PDB entry 6QPH | X-ray diffraction, 3.40 A resolution | chains 1 and 4 of the 11 polymer chains in the assembly

== Chain 1 ==
Molecule: Chlorophyll a-b binding protein, chloroplastic
Source organism: Dunaliella salina
UniProtKB: C1K003 (C1K003_DUNSA); residue numbers follow UniProt; this construct covers 32-226
Sequence (195 residues; numbered 32 to 226; the number before each row is that of its first residue):
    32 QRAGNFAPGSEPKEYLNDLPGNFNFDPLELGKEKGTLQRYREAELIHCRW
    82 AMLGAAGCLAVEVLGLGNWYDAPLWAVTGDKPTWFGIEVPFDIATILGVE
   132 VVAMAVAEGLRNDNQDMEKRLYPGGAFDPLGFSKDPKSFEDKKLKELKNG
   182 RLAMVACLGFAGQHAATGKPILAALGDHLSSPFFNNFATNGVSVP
Differences from the reference sequence: conflict Ala-204 (Glu in C1K003)
Ion coordination: chlorophyll b Mg near Phe-37 (its only coordinating residue here); chlorophyll a Mg near Glu-75 (its only coordinating residue here)
Small-molecule neighbours:
  - beta-carotene (BCR): Trp-81, Trp-115, Ala-134, Met-135, Val-137, Ala-138
  - chlorophyll b (CHL), molecule 1: Asn-36, Phe-37, Ala-38, Pro-39, Phe-56
  - chlorophyll b (CHL), molecule 2: Tyr-101, Pro-104, Leu-105, Ala-107, Val-108, Ile-124, Glu-131
  - chlorophyll a (CLA), molecule 1: Leu-47, Leu-50, Pro-51, Gly-52, Asn-53, Phe-54, Asn-55, Phe-56, Asp-57, Leu-61, Gly-62, Leu-68, Tyr-71, Arg-72, Ala-74, Glu-75, His-78, Arg-182, Met-185, Val-186
  - chlorophyll a (CLA), molecule 2: Arg-70, Tyr-71, Ala-74, His-78
  - chlorophyll a (CLA), molecule 3: Arg-70, Glu-73, Ala-74, Ile-77, His-78, Trp-81, Glu-131, Met-135, Glu-139, Arg-142, Asn-143
  - chlorophyll a (CLA), molecule 4: Ile-77, Arg-80, Trp-81, Ala-138, Leu-141, Arg-142, Asn-145, Lys-150, Arg-151, Pro-154, Phe-158
  - chlorophyll a (CLA), molecule 5: Arg-80, Trp-81, Met-83, Leu-84, Leu-152, Tyr-153, Pro-154, Gly-155, Phe-158, Asp-159, Phe-163, Ser-164, Phe-170, Lys-173, Lys-174, Lys-176, Glu-177, Asn-180
  - chlorophyll a (CLA), molecule 6: Trp-81, Leu-84, Ala-87, Gly-88, Ala-91, Val-92, Leu-97, Asp-102, Ala-103, Pro-104, Thr-114, Trp-115, Phe-116
  - chlorophyll a (CLA), molecule 7: Leu-90, Lys-176, Asn-180
  - chlorophyll a (CLA), molecule 8: Pro-104, Trp-106, Pro-113, Val-120, Phe-122, Ile-127, Val-130, Glu-131, Ala-134, Met-135
  - chlorophyll a (CLA), molecule 9: Lys-176, Lys-179, Asn-180, Leu-183
  - chlorophyll a (CLA), molecule 10: Val-186, Leu-189, Gly-190, Gly-193, Gln-194, Ala-197, Thr-198, Ala-205, Leu-206, His-209, Asn-216, Asn-217, Phe-218, Asn-221, Ser-224
  - chlorophyll a (CLA), molecule 11: Gly-193, Phe-218, Ser-224, Val-225, Pro-226
  - chlorophyll a (CLA), molecule 12: Leu-206, His-209, Leu-210, Pro-213, Phe-214, Asn-217, Phe-218
  - lutein (LUT; (3r,3'r,6s)-4,5-didehydro-5,6-dihydro-beta,beta-carotene-3,3'-diol): Met-83, Leu-84, Ala-86, Ala-87, Leu-90, Phe-158, Asp-159, Pro-160, Leu-161, Phe-163, Asn-180, Leu-183, Ala-184, Ala-187, Phe-191, Ile-202, Leu-206
  - violaxanthin (XAT; (3s,5r,6s,3's,5'r,6's)-5,6,5',6'-diepoxy-5,6,5',6'- tetrahydro-beta,beta-carotene-3,3'-diol): Phe-56, Asp-57, Pro-58, Leu-59, Glu-60, Leu-61, His-78, Trp-81, Ala-82, Gly-85, Cys-89, Trp-100, Ala-103, Met-185, Val-186

== Chain 4 ==
Molecule: Lhc4
Source organism: Dunaliella salina
Sequence (211 residues; each row starts with the number of its first residue):
   123 DRPLWYPGATPPAHLDGSMLGDYGFDPLRLGTNPDRMKWFREAELTNGRW
   173 AMAAVVGILFTDVFTSIGLVGLPKWWEAGAQTYPIDNQTLRTLAIIEFLL
   223 FGWVETKRLYDLRNPGSQGDGSFLGITDGLKGTENGYPGGIFDPLGYSKT
   273 SPEKLDELQNGRLAMLAFLGFASTAAVNGQGPIESLQTHLADPFHVTFAT
   323 NGVSIPHFTEF
Ion coordination: chlorophyll a Mg site 1 near Trp-127 (its only coordinating residue here); chlorophyll a Mg site 2 near Glu-166 (its only coordinating residue here); chlorophyll a Mg site 3 near Glu-279 (its only coordinating residue here)
Small-molecule neighbours:
  - beta-carotene (BCR), molecule 1: Arg-158, Trp-161, Phe-220
  - beta-carotene (BCR), molecule 2: Trp-172, Leu-222, Phe-223, Trp-225, Val-226, Phe-245
  - chlorophyll b (CHL), molecule 1: Glu-164, Thr-168, Arg-171, Trp-172, Phe-223, Trp-225, Val-226, Glu-227, Lys-229, Arg-230, Asp-233, Gln-240, Leu-252, Gly-258, Pro-260, Ile-263
  - chlorophyll b (CHL), molecule 2: Trp-172, Gly-201, Thr-204, Thr-211, Leu-215, Ile-218, Glu-219, Leu-222, Phe-223
  - chlorophyll b (CHL), molecule 3: Trp-198, Glu-199, Gly-201, Ala-202, Tyr-205, Ala-216, Glu-219
  - chlorophyll b (CHL), molecule 4: Gly-224, Trp-225, Thr-228, Lys-229, Tyr-232
  - chlorophyll a (CLA), molecule 1: Pro-125, Leu-126, Trp-127, Tyr-128, Pro-129, Tyr-145, Phe-147
  - chlorophyll a (CLA), molecule 2: Leu-137, Met-141, Leu-142, Gly-143, Asp-144, Tyr-145, Gly-146, Phe-147, Asp-148, Leu-152, Gly-153, Met-159, Phe-162, Arg-163, Ala-165, Glu-166, Asn-169, Arg-284, Met-287, Leu-288
  - chlorophyll a (CLA), molecule 3: Arg-158, Trp-161, Phe-162, Trp-172
  - chlorophyll a (CLA), molecule 4: Trp-161, Ala-165, Thr-168, Asn-169, Trp-172, Glu-219, Phe-220, Phe-223, Gly-224, Glu-227, Arg-230, Leu-231
  - chlorophyll a (CLA), molecule 5: Arg-171, Met-174, Ala-175, Thr-255, Tyr-259, Pro-260, Ile-263, Phe-264, Leu-267, Glu-275, Lys-276, Asp-278, Glu-279, Asn-282
  - chlorophyll a (CLA), molecule 6: Trp-172, Ala-175, Ala-176, Val-178, Gly-179, Thr-183, Leu-194, Pro-195, Ala-200, Gly-201, Thr-204
  - chlorophyll a (CLA), molecule 7: Val-178, Glu-275, Asp-278, Asn-282, Leu-285
  - chlorophyll a (CLA), molecule 8: Thr-214, Ile-217, Ile-218, Leu-221
  - chlorophyll a (CLA), molecule 9: Leu-277, Asp-278, Gln-281, Asn-282, Leu-285
  - chlorophyll a (CLA), molecule 10: Leu-288, Leu-291, Gly-292, Ser-295, Thr-296, Val-299, Asn-300, Ser-307, Leu-308, His-311, Val-318, Thr-319, Phe-320, Asn-323
  - chlorophyll a (CLA), molecule 11: Ser-295, Phe-320, Gly-324, Val-325, Ser-326, Ile-327
  - chlorophyll a (CLA), molecule 12: Leu-308, His-311, Leu-312, Pro-315, Phe-316, Thr-319, Phe-320
  - lutein (LUT; (3r,3'r,6s)-4,5-didehydro-5,6-dihydro-beta,beta-carotene-3,3'-diol): Met-174, Ala-175, Val-177, Val-178, Leu-181, Ile-263, Phe-264, Asp-265, Pro-266, Leu-267, Asn-282, Leu-285, Ala-286, Leu-288, Ala-289, Gly-292, Phe-293, Pro-304, Ser-307, Leu-308
  - violaxanthin (XAT; (3s,5r,6s,3's,5'r,6's)-5,6,5',6'-diepoxy-5,6,5',6'- tetrahydro-beta,beta-carotene-3,3'-diol): Phe-147, Asp-148, Pro-149, Leu-150, Arg-151, Leu-152, Asn-169, Trp-172, Ala-173, Ala-176, Ile-180, Trp-197, Ala-200, Met-287, Phe-290, Leu-291

== Chain 1 / chain 4 interface ==
Pairs across the interface (14):
  Pro-39(1) with Lys-229(4); Ser-239(4); Ser-244(4)
  Gly-40(1) with Asn-236(4), hydrogen bond (backbone-side chain); Ser-239(4)
  Phe-214(1) with Thr-211(4); Leu-212(4); Thr-214(4), hydrogen bond (backbone-side chain)
  Phe-215(1) with Gln-210(4); Leu-212(4), hydrophobic
  Asn-217(1) with Thr-214(4)
  Phe-218(1) with Ile-217(4), hydrophobic
  Thr-220(1) with Leu-212(4); Thr-214(4)
Interface residues without a listed pair, chain 1 (9 interface residues in all): Ala-38, Ala-219
Interface residues without a listed pair, chain 4 (12 interface residues in all): Arg-213, Tyr-232, Gln-240

== Overview ==
9 residues of chain 1 face 12 of chain 4 across their interface, with 2 hydrogen bonds. Polar pairs include
Gly-40(1)/Asn-236(4) and Phe-214(1)/Thr-214(4). One chlorophyll a molecule and one chlorophyll b molecule are
bound between chain 1 and chain 4.
Chain 1 is Chlorophyll a-b binding protein, chloroplastic and chain 4 is Lhc4, both from Dunaliella salina;
the structure, Dunaliella minimal PSI complex, was determined by X-ray diffraction, deposited together with
6RHZ.
